Entry 9JJ8 (electron microscopy, 2.79 A resolution); this record covers chains a and b of the 51 polymer chains in the assembly.

[Chain a]
Protein: Photosystem I P700 chlorophyll a apoprotein A1
Organism: Emiliania huxleyi CCMP1516
Notes: EC 1.97.1.12
Reference sequence: Q4G3F6 (PSAA_EMIHU); residue numbers follow UniProt; this construct covers 1-752
Amino-acid sequence (752 residues; row label = number of the first residue in the row):
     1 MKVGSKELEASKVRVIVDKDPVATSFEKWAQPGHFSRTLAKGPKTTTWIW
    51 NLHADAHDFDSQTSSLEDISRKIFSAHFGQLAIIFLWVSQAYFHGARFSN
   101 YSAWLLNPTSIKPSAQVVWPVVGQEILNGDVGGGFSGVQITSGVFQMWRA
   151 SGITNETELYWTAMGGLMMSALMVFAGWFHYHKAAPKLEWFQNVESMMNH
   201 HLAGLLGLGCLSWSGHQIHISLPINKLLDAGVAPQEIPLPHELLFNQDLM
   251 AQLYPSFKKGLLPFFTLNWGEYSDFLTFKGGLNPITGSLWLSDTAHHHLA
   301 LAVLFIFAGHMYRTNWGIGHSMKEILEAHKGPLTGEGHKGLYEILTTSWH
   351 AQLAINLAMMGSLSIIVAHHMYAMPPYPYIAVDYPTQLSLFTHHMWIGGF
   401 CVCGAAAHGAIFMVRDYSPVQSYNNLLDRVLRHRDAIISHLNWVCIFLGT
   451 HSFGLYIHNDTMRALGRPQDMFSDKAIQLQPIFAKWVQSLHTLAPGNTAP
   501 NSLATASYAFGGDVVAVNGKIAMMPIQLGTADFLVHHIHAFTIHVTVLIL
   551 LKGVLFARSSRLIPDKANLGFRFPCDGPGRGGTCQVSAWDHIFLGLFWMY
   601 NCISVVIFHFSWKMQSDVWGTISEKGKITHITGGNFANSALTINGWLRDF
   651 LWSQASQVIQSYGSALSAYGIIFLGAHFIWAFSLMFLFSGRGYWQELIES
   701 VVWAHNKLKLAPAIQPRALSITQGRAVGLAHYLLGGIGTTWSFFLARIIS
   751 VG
Unresolved in the structure: 1-10, 752
Ion coordination: chlorophyll a Mg (5 sites), coordinated by Gln124, His219, His310, His433, Thr498
Ligand contacts:
  - beta-carotene (BCR), molecule 1: Ile83, Leu86, Trp87
  - beta-carotene (BCR), molecule 2: Ile84, Trp87, Gly204, Leu205, Leu208, Gly209, Ser212
  - beta-carotene (BCR), molecule 3: Phe85, Val88, Tyr92, Thr162, Gly165, Gly166, Met169, Leu208, Leu211, Ser212
  - beta-carotene (BCR), molecule 4: Phe264, Trp269, Val303
  - beta-carotene (BCR), molecule 5: Ile344, Ala351, Ala354, Ile355, Gly409, Phe412, Met413, Leu427
  - beta-carotene (BCR), molecule 6: Ala354, Ala358, Met359, Ser362, Val402, Ala405, Ala406, Val547, Leu550, Leu551, Val554
  - beta-carotene (BCR), molecule 7: Trp694, Leu697, Ile698
  - chlorophyll a (CLA), molecule 1: Val13, Arg14, Val15, Trp190, Asn193, Ser196, His200, Thr314, Asn315, Trp316
  - chlorophyll a (CLA), molecule 2: Val15, Val17, Lys19, Phe74, Phe78, Leu172, Met173, Phe175, Ala176, Phe179, His180, Ala184, Pro186, Trp190
  - chlorophyll a (CLA), molecule 3: Val22, Ala23, Thr24, Ser25, Phe26, Lys28, Trp29, His34, Lys72, Ser75, Gly79, Ile83, Val174, Gly177, Trp178, Tyr181, His182
  - chlorophyll a (CLA), molecule 4: Trp29, His34, Phe35, Leu52, His53, Ala56, His57, Phe59, Gln62, Lys72, Ala76, Gly79, Gln80, Ile83
  - chlorophyll a (CLA), molecule 5: Trp29, Pro32, Trp48, Ile49, Trp50, Leu52, His53
  - chlorophyll a (CLA), molecule 6: Thr46, Ile49, Trp50, Ile698, Val701, Val702, His705, Leu710, Pro712, Ile714, Pro716, Arg717
  - chlorophyll a (CLA), molecule 7: Trp50, Phe678, Ile679, Phe682, Phe686, Leu719, Gln723, Ala726, Val727, Ala730, His731, Leu734
  - chlorophyll a (CLA), molecule 8: His53, Ala54, Asp55, Ala56, His57, Asp58, His350, Leu353, Leu357, Phe400, Cys401, Cys403, Gly404, Ala407, His408, Ile411, Arg415, Phe571, Arg572, Trp589, Ile592, Leu596, Leu734
  - chlorophyll a (CLA), molecule 9: His57, Phe59, Asp60, Ile73, Ala76, His77, Gln80, Leu81, Ile84, Phe85, Val88, Trp349, His350, Gln352, Leu353, Asn356, Leu357, Met360
  - chlorophyll a (CLA), molecule 10: His57, Gln80, Ile83, Ile84, Trp87, Met360, Ile397, Phe400, Cys401
  - chlorophyll a (CLA), molecule 11: Leu66, Ser70, His77, Phe191, Gln192, Val194, Met197, Met198, His201, Leu205, Leu206, Met322, Leu326, Tyr342, Leu345, Thr346, Thr347, Ser348, Trp349, Gln352, Ile355, Asn356, Met359, Met360
  - chlorophyll a (CLA), molecule 12: Phe74, His77, Phe78, Leu81, Phe85, Met169, Trp190, Phe191, Asn193, Ser196, Met197, His200, His201, Gly204, Leu205
  - chlorophyll a (CLA), molecule 13: Ile83, Leu86, Gln116, Val117, Val118, Trp119, Val121, Val122, Gln124, Leu127, Val174, Ala668, Ile671, Ile672
  - chlorophyll a (CLA), molecule 14: Leu86, Trp87, Ser89, Gln90, Phe93, His94, Phe98, Gln116, Val117, Trp119, Leu167
  - chlorophyll a (CLA), molecule 15: Trp87, Gln90, His94, Ala115, Gln116, Val138, Gln139, Ile140, Thr141, Ser142, Ala668, Tyr669, Ile672, Gly675, Ala676, Ile679, Leu734, Ile737, Gly738, Trp741, Leu745
  - chlorophyll a (CLA), molecule 16: Trp87, Gln90, Thr141, Ser142, Ser389, Leu390, Thr392, His393, Trp396, Ile397, Phe400, Ile737, Thr740, Trp741
  - chlorophyll a (CLA), molecule 17: Trp87, Ser142, Gly143, Met147, Leu205, Leu206, Met360, Leu363, Ser364, Val367, Met371, Tyr377, Ile380, Leu390, His393, His394, Ile397
  - chlorophyll a (CLA), molecule 18: Tyr92, Ser151, Gly152, Ile153, Glu158, Trp161, Thr162, Gly209, Ser212, Trp213, Gly215, His216, His219, Ile220, Pro240, His241, Leu244
  - chlorophyll a (CLA), molecule 19: Ala150, Leu206, Gly209, Cys210, Trp213, Gln217, Leu289, Leu291, Thr294, His297, His298, Leu301, Phe305, Leu363, Ile366, Val367, His370, Met371, Pro376, Tyr377
  - chlorophyll a (CLA), molecule 20: Thr157, Glu158, Trp161, Leu239, His241, Leu244, Phe245
  - chlorophyll a (CLA), molecule 21: Met198, Leu202, Leu206, Leu304, Phe305, Ala308, Met311, Tyr312, Met322, Ile325, Leu326, Met359, Leu427, Val430, Val554
  - chlorophyll a (CLA), molecule 22: Asn199, His200, Ala203, Gly204, Leu208, Ile306, His310, Tyr312, Thr314, Trp316, Ile318
  - chlorophyll a (CLA), molecule 23: Leu211, Ser212, Ser214, Gly215, Ile218, His219, Leu244, Phe245, Asn246, Gln247, Phe257, Gly260, Leu261, Phe264, Phe265, Tyr272, Phe275, Leu276, Leu299
  - chlorophyll a (CLA), molecule 24: Phe264, Trp269, Gly270, Tyr272, Ser273, Leu276, Thr277, Phe278, His296, Leu299, Ala300, Val303, Leu304, Phe307, Asn501
  - chlorophyll a (CLA), molecule 25: Phe264, Phe265, Thr266, Leu267
  - chlorophyll a (CLA), molecule 26: Thr277, Phe278, Gly280, Gly281, Leu289, Asp293, Thr294, His296, His297, Ala300, Leu301, Leu304, His370, Met374, Pro376, Thr505, Ala506
  - chlorophyll a (CLA), molecule 27: Phe278, Asn497, Thr498, Ala499, Pro500, Asn501
  - chlorophyll a (CLA), molecule 28: Leu304, Met359, Ser362, Leu363, Ile366, His369, His370, Tyr372, Ala373, Met374, Ser507, Ala509, Phe510
  - chlorophyll a (CLA), molecule 29: Phe307, Ala308, His310, Met311, Arg313, Ile318, Gly319, His320
  - chlorophyll a (CLA), molecule 30: Met311, His320, Glu324, Ile325, Ala328, His329
  - chlorophyll a (CLA), molecule 31: Ile325, Leu326, His329, Thr334, His338, Leu341, Leu345, Leu426, Leu427, Val430
  - chlorophyll a (CLA), molecule 32: Ala328, His329, Lys330, Gly331, Pro332, Leu333
  - chlorophyll a (CLA), molecule 33: Leu333, Thr334, Leu426, Arg429, Val430, Arg432, His433, Ile437, His440
  - chlorophyll a (CLA), molecule 34: Ile365, Ile366, His369, Met395, Val402, Ile543, Thr546, Val547, Leu550, Met599, Cys602, Ile603, Val606
  - chlorophyll a (CLA), molecule 35: His369, Tyr372, Phe391, Phe483, Ala484, Val487, Gln488, His491, Phe510, Ile526, Leu528, His536, His539, Ile543, Val606, His609, Phe610, Lys613
  - chlorophyll a (CLA), molecule 36: Ala436, His440, Trp443
  - chlorophyll a (CLA), molecule 37: Ile437, Leu441, Val444, Ala540, Ile543, His544, Val547, Leu551
  - chlorophyll a (CLA), molecule 38: Ser439, Asn442, Trp443, Ile446
  - chlorophyll a (CLA), molecule 39: Asn442, Cys445, Ile446, Gly449, Thr450, Phe453, Gly454, Ile457, Phe541, Val545, Leu548, Ile549, Leu594, Phe597, Trp598
  - chlorophyll a (CLA), molecule 40: Trp443, Ile446, Phe447, Thr450, His451
  - chlorophyll a (CLA), molecule 41: Trp443, Val444, Phe447, Leu448, Gln480, Pro481, Ile482, Phe483, Ala484, Asp532, Phe533, His536, His537, Ala540, His544
  - chlorophyll a (CLA), molecule 42: Thr450, His451, Gly454, Leu455, Ile457, His458, Thr461, Met462, Arg467, Asp470, Phe472, Ile477
  - chlorophyll a (CLA), molecule 43: Phe453, Tyr456, Val535, Ile538, Phe541, Thr542, Tyr600, Asn601, Ser604, Val605, Phe608, Ile643, Trp646, Leu647, Leu651, Ala655, Ile659, Phe673, His677, Trp680, Tyr732, Gly735, Gly736, Thr739, Thr740, Phe743
  - chlorophyll a (CLA), molecule 44: Phe453, Ile457, Asp460, Phe541, Phe597, Trp598, Tyr600, Asn601, Ile643, Leu647, Trp680, Tyr732
  - chlorophyll a (CLA), molecule 45: Thr461, Ala464, Leu465
  - chlorophyll a (CLA), molecule 46: Trp486, Val487, Leu490, His491, Ala494, Thr498, Ala499, Ala506, Phe510
  - chlorophyll a (CLA), molecule 47: Leu647, Leu651, Trp652
  - chlorophyll a (CLA), molecule 48: Ile671, Leu674, Gly675, His677, Phe678, Trp680, Ala681, Leu684
  - chlorophyll a (CLA), molecule 49: Phe678, Ala681, Phe682, Leu684, Met685, Phe688, Ser689, Tyr693, Trp694, Leu697
  - chlorophyll a (CLA), molecule 50: Val701, Ala704, His705, Leu708, Leu710
  - chlorophyll a (CLA), molecule 51: Trp703, Ala704, Lys707, Leu708
  - Diadinoxanthin (DD6; (3S,3'R,5R,6S,7cis)-7',8'-didehydro-5,6-dihydro-5,6-epoxy-beta,beta-carotene-3,3'-diol), molecule 1: Trp119, Pro120, Val121
  - Diadinoxanthin (DD6), molecule 2: Leu211, Leu261, Phe264, Phe265, Val303, Ile306, Phe307, His310, Ile318
  - phylloquinone (PQN): Trp50, Met685, Phe686, Ser689, Gly690, Arg691, Trp694, Ile698, Arg717, Ala718, Leu719, Ser720, Gly724
  - 4Fe-4S cluster (SF4): Cys575, Gly577, Pro578, Thr583, Cys584, Ile721, Arg725
Curated features (UniProtKB/Swiss-Prot):
  - binding site ([4Fe-4S] cluster): Cys575, Cys584
  - binding site (chlorophyll a'): His677
  - binding site (chlorophyll a): Met685, Tyr693
  - binding site (phylloquinone): Trp694

[Chain b]
Protein: Photosystem I P700 chlorophyll a apoprotein A2
Organism: Emiliania huxleyi CCMP1516
Notes: EC 1.97.1.12
Reference sequence: Q4G3F5 (PSAB_EMIHU); residue numbers follow UniProt; this construct covers 1-734
Amino-acid sequence (734 residues; row label = number of the first residue in the row):
     1 MATKFPKFSQALAQDPATRRIWYGIATAHDLESHDGMTEENLYQKIFASH
    51 FGHLAIIFLWTSGNLFHVAWQGNFQQWVLNPLKVKPIAHAIWDPHFGQSA
   101 IKAFTRGGVSYPVNIATSGVYHWWYTVGMRTNEDLYFGALGLLVLSTTLL
   151 FAGWLHLQPKFRPGIAWFKNNESRLNHHLSGLFGVSSLAWSGHLIHVAIP
   201 ESRGQHIRWNNFTSTLPHPEGLTPFFTGNWGLYAENPDTAQHIFGTSEGA
   251 GTAILTFLGGFHPQTQSMWLTDIAHHHLAIAVVFIFAGHMYRTNWGIGHS
   301 MKEILDAHVPPKGRLGAGHRGLFETITDSLHMQLGLALASLGVATSLVAQ
   351 HMYALPSYAFMAKDYVTQAALYTHHQYIAGFLMVGAFAHGAIFFVRDYDP
   401 EVNKDNVLARMLQHKEAIISHLSWVSLFLGFHTLGLYIHNDVCVAFGTPE
   451 KQILFEPVFAQFIQAASGKALYGFDVLLSSSTSAASVASSKIWLPGWMEA
   501 INSGKNSLFLTIGPGDFLVHHAIALGLHTTTLILVKGALDARGSKLMPDK
   551 KDFGYSFPCDGPGRGGTCDISAWDAFYLAMFWMLNTISWVTFYWHWKHLT
   601 VWGGNAAAFNESSTYIMGWLRDYLWLNSSPLINGYNAFGMNAQAVWAWMF
   651 LFGHLIWATGFMFLISWRGYWQELIETLVWAHERTPIANLVKWRDKPVAL
   701 SIVQARLVGLAHFTVGFIFTFAPFVIASTTGKFA
Unresolved in the structure: 1
Ion coordination: chlorophyll a Mg site 1 near His289 (its only coordinating residue here); chlorophyll a Mg site 2 near His712 (its only coordinating residue here)
Ligand contacts:
  - beta-carotene (BCR), molecule 1: Gly52, Ile56, Leu59, Leu150
  - beta-carotene (BCR), molecule 2: Leu54, Ile57, Phe58, Trp60, Gly181, Leu182, Val185, Ser186
  - beta-carotene (BCR), molecule 3: Phe58, Thr61, Leu65, Trp123, Trp124, Met129, Gly138, Leu142, Trp209, Phe212, Thr213
  - beta-carotene (BCR), molecule 4: Leu188, Phe225, Val282, Ile285, Phe286, His289, Ile297
  - beta-carotene (BCR), molecule 5: Phe225, Phe226, Trp230, Val282, Phe286
  - beta-carotene (BCR), molecule 6: Met332, Gly335, Leu336, Ala339, Val343, Met383, Ala386, Phe387, Gly390, Phe393, Phe394, Leu408, Ala538
  - beta-carotene (BCR), molecule 7: Leu408, Met411, Val535, Leu539
  - beta-carotene (BCR), molecule 8: Trp648, Met649, Phe652, Trp671, Leu674, Ile675, Leu678, Phe719
  - chlorophyll a (CLA), molecule 1: Phe5, Phe8, Gly24, Ile25, Ala28, His29, Leu31, His34, Ser49, His53, Ile56
  - chlorophyll a (CLA), molecule 2: Thr18, Ile21, Trp22, Ile675, Leu678, Val679, His682, Val691, Lys692, Trp693, Arg694, Asp695, Pro697, Val698
  - chlorophyll a (CLA), molecule 3: Trp22, Phe652, Leu655, Ile656, Met662, Phe663, Leu700, Leu707, Val708, Ala711, His712, Val715
  - chlorophyll a (CLA), molecule 4: Ile25, Ala26, Thr27, Ala28, His29, Asp30, His331, Leu334, Leu338, Phe381, Leu382, Val384, Gly385, Ala388, His389, Ile392, Arg396, Tyr555, Trp573, Phe576, Met580, Leu707, Val715, Phe719
  - chlorophyll a (CLA), molecule 5: His29, Leu31, Glu32, Tyr43, Ile46, Ser49, His50, His53, Leu54, Ile57, Phe168, Arg174, His178, Leu182, Leu330, His331, Gln333, Leu334, Ala337, Leu338, Leu341
  - chlorophyll a (CLA), molecule 6: His29, His53, Ile56, Ile57, Trp60, Ile378, Phe381, Leu382
  - chlorophyll a (CLA), molecule 7: Phe47, Phe51, Thr148, Phe151, Ala152, Leu155, His156, Lys160, Phe161, Pro163, Trp167
  - chlorophyll a (CLA), molecule 8: Phe47, His50, Phe51, Leu54, Trp123, Trp167, Phe168, Asn170, Ser173, Arg174, His177, His178, Gly181, Leu182, Phe183, Tyr358
  - chlorophyll a (CLA), molecule 9: Ile56, Trp60, Asn64, His67, Val68, Ala88, His89, Asn114, Ile115, Ala116, Thr117, Ser118, Val120, Val645, Trp646, Met649, Phe719
  - chlorophyll a (CLA), molecule 10: Ile56, Leu59, Trp60, Ser62, Gly63, Phe66, His67, Trp70, Gln71, His89, Ala90, Trp92, Leu143
  - chlorophyll a (CLA), molecule 11: Ile57, Phe58, Trp60, Thr61, Ser118, Gly119, Val120, Trp123, Val185, Ser186, Ala189, Leu341, Ala344, Thr345, Val348, Met352, Tyr358, Met361, Leu371, His374, His375, Ile378, Leu382
  - chlorophyll a (CLA), molecule 12: Trp60, Asn64, Thr117, Ser118, Val120, Ala370, Leu371, Thr373, His374, Tyr377, Ile378, Phe381, Trp646, Met649, Ile718, Phe719, Phe721, Ala722, Val725, Ile726
  - chlorophyll a (CLA), molecule 13: His89, Ala90, Ile91, Trp92, Asp93, Pro94, His95, Phe96, Phe104, Asn114, Val645, Trp648
  - chlorophyll a (CLA), molecule 14: Trp92, Pro94, His95
  - chlorophyll a (CLA), molecule 15: Trp123, Thr126, Val127, Leu182, Phe183, Ser186, Ser187, Trp190, Leu194, Met268, Leu270, Ile273, His276, His277, Ile280, Ala344, Leu347, Val348, His351, Met352, Ser357, Tyr358
  - chlorophyll a (CLA), molecule 16: Val127, Gly128, Met129, Asp134, Phe137, Gly138, Gly141, Leu145, Ser186, Ala189, Trp190, Gly192, His193, His196, Val197, Ile207, Arg208, Trp209, Phe212
  - chlorophyll a (CLA), molecule 17: Trp167, Asn170, Ser173, His177, Thr293, Asn294, Trp295
  - chlorophyll a (CLA), molecule 18: Asn171, Arg174, Leu175, His178, Phe183, Ile280, Phe284, Met301, Leu305, Phe323, Ile326, Thr327, Leu336, Ala337, Ser340, Leu341, Ala344
  - chlorophyll a (CLA), molecule 19: Leu175, Leu179, Phe183, Val283, Phe284, Ala287, Met290, Tyr291, Met301, Ile304, Leu305
  - chlorophyll a (CLA), molecule 20: Asn176, His177, Ser180, Gly181, Val185, Ile285, His289, Tyr291, Arg292, Thr293, Asn294, Trp295, Ile297
  - chlorophyll a (CLA), molecule 21: Leu188, Ala189, Ser191, Gly192, Ile195, His196, Phe212, Thr213, Ser214, Thr215, Leu216, Pro217, His218, Gly221, Leu222, Tyr233, Ile254, Leu255, Leu278
  - chlorophyll a (CLA), molecule 22: Phe225, Gly228, Trp230, Gly231, Tyr233, Ala234, Leu255, Phe257, His275, Leu278, Ala279, Val282, Val283, Ile492
  - chlorophyll a (CLA), molecule 23: Phe225, Phe226, Thr227, Gly228, Trp230
  - chlorophyll a (CLA), molecule 24: Thr256, Phe257, Gly259, Gly260, Met268, Asp272, Ile273, His275, His276, Ala279, Ile280, Val283, His351, Leu355, Trp493, Trp497
  - chlorophyll a (CLA), molecule 25: Phe286, His289, Met290, Arg292, Ile297, Gly298, His299
  - chlorophyll a (CLA), molecule 26: Met290, His299, Glu303, Ile304, Ala307, His308
  - chlorophyll a (CLA), molecule 27: Ile304, Leu305, His308, Leu315, His319, Leu322, Ile326, Met332, Val407, Leu408, Met411
  - chlorophyll a (CLA), molecule 28: Ala307, His308, Val309, Pro310, Pro311, Arg314, Leu315, His319
  - chlorophyll a (CLA), molecule 29: Arg314, Leu315, Gly316, Val407, Arg410, Met411, Gln413, His414, Ala417, Ile418, His421
  - chlorophyll a (CLA), molecule 30: Leu336, Ala339, Ser340, Val343, Leu347, Gln350, His351, Ala354, Leu355, Leu508, Phe509
  - chlorophyll a (CLA), molecule 31: Val343, Ser346, Gln350, Gln376, Gly380, Met383, Val384, Phe387, Leu527, Thr530, Thr531, Leu534, Met583, Thr586, Ile587
  - chlorophyll a (CLA), molecule 32: Gln350, Tyr353, Tyr372, Phe459, Ala460, Ile463, Gln464, Phe509, Leu510, Ile512, His520, Ile523, Leu527, Val590, Tyr593, Trp594, Lys597
  - chlorophyll a (CLA), molecule 33: Tyr377, Thr433, Leu434, Tyr437, Val519, Ala522, Leu525, Asn585, Ser588, Trp589, Phe592, Ile616, Trp619, Leu620, Leu624, Ser628, Ile632, Phe650, His654, Trp657, Phe717, Thr720, Phe721, Phe724
  - chlorophyll a (CLA), molecule 34: Ala417, His421, Trp424
  - chlorophyll a (CLA), molecule 35: Ile418, Leu422, Trp424, Val425, Ala524, Leu527, His528, Thr531
  - chlorophyll a (CLA), molecule 36: Ser420, Ser423, Trp424, Leu427, Phe431
  - chlorophyll a (CLA), molecule 37: Ser423, Ser426, Leu427, Gly430, Phe431, Leu434, Leu525, Thr529, Leu532, Ile533, Leu578, Phe581, Trp582
  - chlorophyll a (CLA), molecule 38: Trp424, Leu427, Phe428, Phe431, His432
  - chlorophyll a (CLA), molecule 39: Phe428, Leu429, Phe455, Glu456, Pro457, Val458, Phe459, Ala460, Asp516, Phe517, His520, His521, Ala524, His528
  - chlorophyll a (CLA), molecule 40: Phe431, Gly435, Leu436, Ile438, His439, Val442, Lys451, Ile453
  - chlorophyll a (CLA), molecule 41: Leu434, Ile438, Asp441, Leu525, Phe581, Trp582, Asn585, Trp589, Ile616, Leu620, Trp657, Phe713
  - chlorophyll a (CLA), molecule 42: Phe462, Ile463, Ala466, Ser467, Leu477, Leu478, Ala485, Trp493, Trp497, Phe509
  - chlorophyll a (CLA), molecule 43: Leu477, Ala484, Ala485, Ala488, Ser489, Ile492, Trp493
  - chlorophyll a (CLA), molecule 44: Leu620, Leu624, Trp625, Trp657
  - chlorophyll a (CLA), molecule 45: Trp648, Leu651, Phe652, His654, Leu655, Trp657, Ala658
  - chlorophyll a (CLA), molecule 46: Leu655, Ala658, Thr659, Phe661, Met662, Ile665, Tyr670, Trp671, Leu674
  - chlorophyll a (CLA), molecule 47: Leu678, Ala681, His682, Thr685, Ala688, Val691
  - chlorophyll a (CLA), molecule 48: Trp680, Ala681, Arg684, Thr685, Pro686
  - chlorophyll a (CLA), molecule 49: Pro686, Ile687, Ala688, Val691
  - phylloquinone (PQN): Ile21, Met662, Phe663, Ser666, Trp667, Arg668, Trp671, Ile675, Val698, Ala699, Leu700, Ala705
  - 4Fe-4S cluster (SF4): Pro558, Cys559, Gly561, Pro562, Thr567, Cys568, Trp667, Ile702, Arg706
Curated features (UniProtKB/Swiss-Prot):
  - binding site ([4Fe-4S] cluster): Cys559, Cys568
  - binding site (chlorophyll a): His654, Met662, Tyr670
  - binding site (phylloquinone): Trp671

[How chain a and chain b interact]
Residue-residue contacts - 136 pairs, chain a then chain b:
  Val122(a) with Lys451(b), hydrogen bond (backbone-side chain)
  Gly123(a) with Phe446(b)
  Gln124(a) with Phe446(b)
  Ile126(a) with Phe446(b)
  Asp435(a) with Thr677(b)
  Ala436(a) with Trp680(b), hydrophobic
  Ser439(a) with Ala681(b)
  Asn442(a) with Leu674(b); Leu678(b)
  Phe453(a) with Leu655(b), hydrophobic
  Asp460(a) with Tyr635(b), hydrogen bond
  Thr461(a) with Trp648(b)
  Arg463(a) with Tyr635(b); Asn636(b); Ala637(b)
  Ala464(a) with Tyr635(b); Met640(b); Ala644(b); Trp648(b)
  Leu465(a) with His95(b); Phe96(b), hydrophobic; Gly97(b), hydrogen bond (backbone-backbone); Ala100(b)
  Gly466(a) with Ser99(b), hydrogen bond (backbone-side chain); Met640(b)
  Arg467(a) with His95(b), hydrogen bond (side chain-backbone); Gly97(b)
  Ile549(a) with Tyr670(b)
  Lys552(a) with Tyr670(b), hydrogen bond (side chain-backbone); Glu673(b), salt bridge; Leu674(b)
  Phe556(a) with Thr677(b)
  Ser560(a) with Glu673(b), hydrogen bond
  Arg561(a) with Glu676(b); Trp680(b)
  Leu562(a) with Gln672(b); Glu676(b), hydrogen bond (backbone-side chain)
  Lys566(a) with Glu673(b), salt bridge
  Cys575(a) with Pro562(b), hydrophobic
  Gly577(a) with Pro562(b)
  Pro578(a) with Cys559(b), hydrophobic; Gly561(b)
  Arg580(a) with Arg668(b), hydrogen bond (backbone-side chain)
  Gly581(a) with Arg668(b), hydrogen bond (backbone-side chain)
  Gly582(a) with Arg668(b), hydrogen bond (backbone-side chain); Ile702(b)
  Cys584(a) with Trp667(b), hydrophobic; Arg668(b); Gly669(b), hydrogen bond (backbone-backbone); Tyr670(b); Ile702(b), hydrophobic
  Gln585(a) with Ile665(b), hydrogen bond (side chain-backbone); Ser666(b); Trp667(b), hydrogen bond (side chain-backbone); Tyr670(b)
  Val586(a) with Gly669(b)
  His591(a) with Tyr670(b); Glu673(b), salt bridge
  Phe593(a) with Ile665(b), hydrophobic
  Leu594(a) with Ser666(b)
  Asn644(a) with Ile632(b), hydrogen bond (side chain-backbone); Tyr635(b), hydrogen bond (side chain-backbone); Leu651(b)
  Leu647(a) with Leu651(b), hydrophobic
  Arg648(a) with Ile632(b), hydrogen bond (side chain-backbone); Asn633(b); Tyr635(b), hydrogen bond (side chain-backbone); Asn636(b)
  Trp652(a) with Trp625(b), hydrogen bond (side chain-backbone); Ser629(b); Ile632(b), hydrophobic
  Ser656(a) with Trp625(b)
  Val658(a) with Met617(b)
  Ile659(a) with Met617(b), hydrophobic; Arg621(b), hydrogen bond (backbone-side chain); Trp625(b), hydrophobic
  Tyr662(a) with Asp441(b), hydrogen bond; Val444(b), hydrophobic; Ala445(b), hydrophobic; Met617(b), hydrophobic; Arg621(b)
  Gly663(a) with Val444(b); Ala445(b), hydrogen bond (backbone-backbone)
  Ser667(a) with Ala445(b), hydrogen bond (side chain-backbone)
  Gly670(a) with Met617(b)
  Ile671(a) with Asp441(b); Val442(b), hydrophobic; Ala445(b), hydrophobic
  Leu674(a) with Asp441(b); Met617(b); Leu620(b), hydrophobic
  Phe678(a) with Leu434(b), hydrophobic
  Trp680(a) with Trp657(b), hydrophobic; Phe661(b), hydrophobic
  Leu684(a) with Phe661(b), hydrophobic
  Leu687(a) with Leu664(b); Ile665(b), hydrophobic
  Phe688(a) with Asp569(b); Tyr577(b), hydrogen bond (backbone-side chain); Phe581(b), hydrophobic; Phe661(b), hydrophobic; Leu664(b), hydrophobic; Ile665(b), hydrophobic
  Ser689(a) with Asp569(b); Leu578(b)
  Gly690(a) with Cys568(b); Asp569(b), hydrogen bond (backbone-side chain)
  Arg691(a) with Gly565(b), hydrogen bond (side chain-backbone); Gly566(b), hydrogen bond (side chain-backbone); Cys568(b), hydrogen bond (backbone-backbone)
  Gly692(a) with Leu546(b); Cys568(b), hydrogen bond (backbone-backbone)
  Tyr693(a) with Leu532(b); Ile533(b); Lys536(b); Cys568(b); Asp569(b), hydrogen bond (backbone-backbone); Leu578(b), hydrophobic
  Gln695(a) with Leu546(b)
  Glu696(a) with Lys536(b), salt bridge; Ser544(b), hydrogen bond; Lys550(b), salt bridge; Ile570(b)
  Leu697(a) with Leu532(b), hydrophobic; Lys536(b)
  Glu699(a) with Ser544(b); Lys545(b), hydrogen bond (side chain-backbone); Leu546(b), hydrogen bond (side chain-backbone)
  Ser700(a) with Glu416(b); Ile419(b); Ser420(b)
  Trp703(a) with Glu416(b); Ala417(b), hydrophobic
  Ile721(a) with Gly566(b); Cys568(b), hydrophobic
  Arg725(a) with Trp667(b)
Interface residues without a listed pair, chain a (81 interface residues in all): Leu127, Ile438, His440, Ile457, Leu548, Pro574, Thr583, Phe597, Asn638, Ile643, Gln660, Ser664, Phe673, Val701, Ala704
Interface residues without a listed pair, chain b (82 interface residues in all): Asp93, Gln98, Ser423, Gly447, Asp540, Pro558, Arg564, Thr567, Tyr615, Ile616, Ser628, Ala647, Phe650, Ser701, Phe713

[Summary]
81 residues of chain a and 82 residues of chain b are in contact; the contacts include 33 hydrogen bonds and 5
salt bridges. Polar pairs include Lys552(a)-Glu673(b), Lys566(a)-Glu673(b) and His591(a)-Glu673(b).
Chain a is Photosystem I P700 chlorophyll a apoprotein A1 and chain b is Photosystem I P700 chlorophyll a
apoprotein A2, both from Emiliania huxleyi CCMP1516; the structure, Structural insights into the PSI-FCPI
supercomplex from the coccolithophore Emiliania huxleyi, was determined by electron microscopy.
